PDB entry 3TY5 | X-ray diffraction, 2.40 A resolution | chains A and B

== Chain A (and B) ==
Protein: Polynucleotide 2', 3'-cyclic phosphate phosphodiesterase / polynucleotide 5'-hydroxyl-kinase / polynucleotide 3'-phosphatase
Organism: Clostridium thermocellum
Notes: EC 6.5.1.3; fragment: Nucleotide Ligase; chain B of this document is another copy of the same molecule, construct and numbering; everything in this record applies to it too
Reference sequence: A3DJ38 (A3DJ38_CLOTH); residues 479-870 here = UniProt positions 479-870
Chain sequence (413 residues; row label = number of the first residue in the row):
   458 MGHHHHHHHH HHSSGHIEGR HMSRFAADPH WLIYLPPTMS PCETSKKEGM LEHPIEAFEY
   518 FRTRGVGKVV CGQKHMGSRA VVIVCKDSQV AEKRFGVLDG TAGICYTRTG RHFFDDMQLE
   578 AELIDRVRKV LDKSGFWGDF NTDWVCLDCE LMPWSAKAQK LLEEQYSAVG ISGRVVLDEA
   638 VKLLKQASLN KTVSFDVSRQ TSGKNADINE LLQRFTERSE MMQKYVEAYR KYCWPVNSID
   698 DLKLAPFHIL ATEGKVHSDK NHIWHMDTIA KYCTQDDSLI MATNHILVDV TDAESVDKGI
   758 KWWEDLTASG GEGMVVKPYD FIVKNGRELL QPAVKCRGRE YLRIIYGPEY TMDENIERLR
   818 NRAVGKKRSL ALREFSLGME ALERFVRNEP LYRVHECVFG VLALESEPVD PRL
Not modelled in the structure: 458-476, 648-660 (chain B: 458-479, 618-620, 652-658)
Sequence notes: expression tag (458-478); engineered mutation Gly529 (Glu in A3DJ38)
Residues lining bound ligands: ATP (adenosine-5'-triphosphate): Met496, Gly529, Gln530, Lys531, His532, Gly534, Ser535, Arg536, Arg565, Glu607, Phe704, Val772, Lys774, Lys792, Leu870
From the paper describing this entry:
  - binding site for ATP: Lys531, Arg536, Arg565, Glu607, Phe704, Val772, Lys774, Lys792
  - contacts within the chain: Lys531-Glu769 (salt bridge), Arg536-Asp605 (salt bridge), Lys792-Leu870, Glu509-Arg794 (salt bridge)
  - catalytic residues: Glu769 (citing earlier work)
  - conformationally variable residues (domain motion, order/disorder transition): Leu618 to Glu620, Asn647, Lys648 to Gly660, Asn662
  - mutagenesis - R565A, D605A (<= 0.1%), E607A, E769A, K774A: abolished catalytic activity on ATP
  - mutagenesis - E509A, R687A, K792A, R794A, L870DEL: decreased catalytic activity on ATP

== Interface between chain A and chain B ==
Pairs across the interface - 78 pairs, chain A then chain B:
  Ser480(A) - Arg631(B)
  Ala483(A) - Arg631(B)
  Ser535(A) - Glu636(B)  hydrogen bond
  Thr564(A) - Val632(B)
  Thr566(A) - Asp635(B)
  Arg568(A) - Arg631(B)
  Arg568(A) - Asp635(B)  salt bridge
  His569(A) - Ser629(B)
  His569(A) - Val632(B)
  Phe570(A) - Ile628(B)
  Phe570(A) - Ser629(B)  hydrogen bond (backbone-backbone)
  Phe571(A) - Gly627(B)
  Phe571(A) - Ser629(B)
  Asp572(A) - Gln622(B)
  Asp572(A) - Tyr623(B)
  Asp572(A) - Ser624(B)  hydrogen bond (side chain-backbone)
  Asp572(A) - Ala625(B)  hydrogen bond (side chain-backbone)
  Asp572(A) - Ser629(B)  hydrogen bond
  Asp572(A) - Gly630(B)  hydrogen bond (side chain-backbone)
  Leu576(A) - Val626(B)
  Leu576(A) - Gly627(B)
  Val633(A) - Leu640(B)  hydrophobic
  Leu634(A) - Ala644(B)  hydrophobic
  Ala637(A) - Leu641(B)
  Leu640(A) - Leu641(B)  hydrophobic
  Leu641(A) - Leu641(B)  hydrophobic
  Leu641(A) - Ala644(B)  hydrophobic
  Leu641(A) - Ser645(B)
  Lys642(A) - Thr649(B)
  Lys642(A) - Val650(B)
  Ala663(A) - Phe856(B)  hydrophobic
  Ile665(A) - Ala483(B)  hydrophobic
  Ile665(A) - Pro486(B)  hydrophobic
  Ile665(A) - Phe856(B)  hydrophobic
  Ile665(A) - Leu859(B)  hydrophobic
  Asn666(A) - Phe482(B)
  Asn666(A) - Ala483(B)  hydrogen bond (side chain-backbone)
  Leu668(A) - Phe856(B)  hydrophobic
  Leu669(A) - Ala483(B)  hydrophobic
  Leu669(A) - Thr566(B)
  Leu669(A) - Arg568(B)
  Leu669(A) - Leu859(B)  hydrophobic
  Phe672(A) - Ala860(B)  hydrophobic
  Phe672(A) - Ser863(B)
  Glu674(A) - Arg675(B)  salt bridge
  Arg675(A) - Leu668(B)
  Ser676(A) - Arg671(B)
  Ser676(A) - Phe672(B)
  Ser676(A) - Arg675(B)  hydrogen bond
  Met679(A) - Leu634(B)  hydrophobic
  Met679(A) - Val638(B)  hydrophobic
  Met679(A) - Phe672(B)  hydrophobic
  Gln680(A) - Phe672(B)
  Tyr682(A) - Ala637(B)  hydrogen bond (side chain-backbone)
  Tyr682(A) - Leu640(B)
  Tyr682(A) - Leu641(B)  hydrophobic
  Val683(A) - Val633(B)  hydrophobic
  Val683(A) - Leu634(B)  hydrophobic
  Tyr686(A) - Glu636(B)
  Tyr686(A) - Ala637(B)  hydrophobic
  Arg687(A) - Ala625(B)
  Arg687(A) - Ile628(B)  hydrogen bond (side chain-backbone)
  Arg687(A) - Gly630(B)
  Arg687(A) - Val633(B)
  Trp691(A) - Ile628(B)  hydrophobic
  Trp691(A) - Glu636(B)  hydrogen bond
  Val693(A) - Val626(B)
  Val693(A) - Gly627(B)
  Asn694(A) - Val626(B)
  Ile802(A) - Gln643(B)
  Tyr803(A) - Asn647(B)
  Gly804(A) - Asn647(B)
  Pro805(A) - Asn647(B)
  Asp867(A) - Leu646(B)
  Pro868(A) - Gln643(B)  hydrogen bond (backbone-side chain)
  Pro868(A) - Leu646(B)
  Arg869(A) - Gln643(B)
  Arg869(A) - Leu646(B)
Also at the interface, not in a pair above, chain A (49 interface residues in all): Arg481, Asp573, Leu608, Ala644, Leu699, Ile801, Glu806
Also at the interface, not in a pair above, chain B (45 interface residues in all): Arg481, Leu489, Lys639, Lys642, Ile665, Glu667

== Summary ==
49 residues of chain A face 45 of chain B across their interface, with 12 hydrogen bonds and 2 salt bridges.
Among the polar pairs are Arg568(A)-Asp635(B), Glu674(A)-Arg675(B) and Ser535(A)-Glu636(B). From the paper:
the catalytic residue Glu769(A); R565A, D605A and E607A of chain A, among others, abolish catalytic activity
on ATP; 10 substitutions were tested in all.
Chain A and chain B are both Polynucleotide 2', 3'-cyclic phosphate phosphodiesterase / polynucleotide
5'-hydroxyl-kinase / polynucleotide 3'-phosphatase (Clostridium thermocellum); the structure, Crystal
Structure of C. thermocellum PNKP Ligase domain in complex with ATP, was determined by X-ray diffraction,
deposited together with 3TY8 and 3TY9.
